PDB entry 7WBH | electron microscopy, 3.70 A resolution | chains O and Q of the 9 polymer chains in the assembly

== Chain O ==
Molecule: heavy chain of hu33
From: Homo sapiens
Chain sequence (118 residues; numbered 1 to 118; the number before each row is that of its first residue):
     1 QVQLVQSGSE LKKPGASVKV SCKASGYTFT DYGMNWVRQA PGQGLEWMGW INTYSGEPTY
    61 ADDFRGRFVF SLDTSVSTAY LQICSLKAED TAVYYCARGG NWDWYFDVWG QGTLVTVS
Disulfides: Cys22-Cys96

== Chain Q ==
Molecule: light chain of hu33
From: Homo sapiens
Chain sequence (107 residues; row label = number of the first residue in the row):
     1 DIQMTQSPSS LSASVGDRVT ITCRASQSVS NFLHWYQQKP GKAPKLLIYY ASQSISGVPS
    61 RFSGSGSGTD FTLTISSLQP EDFATYYCQQ SNTWPLTFGQ GTKLEIK
Disulfides: Cys23-Cys88

== Chain O / chain Q interface ==
Pairs across the interface - 28 pairs, chain O then chain Q:
  Asn35(O) with Leu96(Q)
  Gln39(O) with Gln38(Q)
  Gly42(O) with Gln100(Q)
  Gly44(O) with Tyr87(Q)
  Leu45(O) with Tyr36(Q), hydrophobic; Tyr87(Q), hydrophobic; Phe98(Q)
  Trp47(O) with Trp94(Q); Pro95(Q), hydrophobic; Leu96(Q); Phe98(Q)
  Asp62(O) with Pro95(Q)
  Tyr95(O) with Gln38(Q); Pro44(Q)
  Trp104(O) with Gln89(Q); Ser91(Q)
  Tyr105(O) with His34(Q); Leu46(Q), hydrophobic
  Phe106(O) with Tyr36(Q), hydrogen bond (backbone-side chain); Leu46(Q); Gln89(Q); Phe98(Q), hydrophobic
  Asp107(O) with Leu46(Q); Ile55(Q)
  Val108(O) with Ala43(Q); Pro44(Q)
  Trp109(O) with Ala43(Q), hydrophobic
  Gly110(O) with Ala43(Q)
Other interface residues (no listed pair), chain O (20 interface residues in all): Val37, Gln43, Glu46, Ala61, Asp103
Other interface residues (no listed pair), chain Q (17 interface residues in all): Lys42, Tyr50

== Overview ==
The interface between chain O and chain Q involves 20 residues on one side and 17 on the other, with 1
hydrogen bond. The hydrogen-bonded pair is Phe106(O)-Tyr36(Q).
Chain O is heavy chain of hu33 and chain Q is light chain of hu33, both from Homo sapiens; the structure,
overall structure of hu33 and spike, was determined by electron microscopy, deposited together with 7WB5.
